6NE3 - chains E and I of the 11 polymer chains in the assembly; structure by electron microscopy, 3.90 A resolution.

== Chain E ==
Molecule: Histone H3.2
Organism: Xenopus laevis
UniProtKB: P84233 (H32_XENLA); residues 0-135 here correspond to UniProt positions 1-136 (UniProt number = residue number + 1)
Amino-acid sequence (136 residues; each row starts with the number of its first residue; numbering starts at 0):
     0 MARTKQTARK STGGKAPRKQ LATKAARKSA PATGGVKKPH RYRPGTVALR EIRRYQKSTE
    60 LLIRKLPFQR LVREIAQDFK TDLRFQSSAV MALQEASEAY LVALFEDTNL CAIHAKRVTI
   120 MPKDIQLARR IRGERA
Not modelled in the structure: 0-36
Construct notes: engineered mutation Ala102 (Gly103 in P84233)

== Chain I ==
Molecule: 156-nt DNA strand
Organism: Xenopus laevis
Sequence (156 nucleotides; row label = number of the first residue in the row):
    52 AATACATGCA CAGGATGTAT ATATCTGACA CGTGCCTGGA GACTAGGGAG TAATCCCCTT
   112 GGCGGTTAAA ACGCGGGGGA CAGCGCGTAC GTGCGTTTAA GCGGTGCTAG AGCTGTCTAC
   172 GACCAATTGA GCGGCCTCGG CACCGGGATT CTCCAG

== Chain E / chain I interface ==
Pairs across the interface - 19 pairs, chain E then chain I:
  His39(E) with DC202(I), hydrogen bond to the sugar
  Arg40(E) with DC202(I), sugar contact
  Arg42(E) with DG127(I), salt bridge to the phosphate; DC202(I), hydrogen bond to the phosphate; DT203(I), salt bridge to the phosphate
  Thr45(E) with DC202(I), phosphate contact
  Arg63(E) with DT118(I), phosphate contact; DA119(I), salt bridge to the phosphate
  Arg72(E) with DC109(I), salt bridge to the phosphate
  Arg83(E) with DC109(I), phosphate contact
  Phe84(E) with DC108(I), sugar contact; DC109(I), hydrogen bond to the phosphate
  Gln85(E) with DC108(I), phosphate contact
  Arg116(E) with DG129(I), phosphate contact; DG130(I), phosphate contact
  Val117(E) with DG129(I), hydrogen bond to the phosphate
  Thr118(E) with DG128(I), phosphate contact; DG129(I), hydrogen bond to the phosphate
  Met120(E) with DG130(I), phosphate contact
Also at the interface, not in a pair above, chain E (19 interface residues in all): Tyr41, Pro43, Leu82, Ser86, Lys115, Lys122
Also at the interface, not in a pair above, chain I (12 interface residues in all): DG124, DG126

== Summary ==
Chain E and chain I form an interface of 19 and 12 residues respectively, with 5 hydrogen bonds and 4 salt
bridges. Among the polar pairs are His39(E)-DC202(I), Arg42(E)-DC202(I) and Phe84(E)-DC109(I).
Here chain E is Histone H3.2 and chain I is a 156-nt DNA strand, both from Xenopus laevis. Entry 6NE3 (Cryo-EM
structure of singly-bound SNF2h-nucleosome complex with SNF2h bound at SHL-2) was determined by electron
microscopy.
